8IOD - chains A and R of the 6 polymer chains in the assembly; structure by electron microscopy, 2.59 A resolution.

[Chain A]
Protein: Guanine nucleotide-binding protein G(i) subunit alpha-1, Guanine nucleotide-binding protein G(s) subunit alpha isoforms short
Source organism: Homo sapiens
UniProtKB: chimeric construct of P63096, P63092: residues 1-18 from P63096 (GNAI1_HUMAN) positions 1-18 (same numbers); residues 19-59 from P63092 positions 26-66 (UniProt number = residue number + 7); residues 60-180 from P63096 (GNAI1_HUMAN) positions 60-180 (same numbers); residues 181-361 from P63092 positions 204-384 (UniProt number = residue number + 23)
Amino-acid sequence (361 residues; each row starts with the number of its first residue):
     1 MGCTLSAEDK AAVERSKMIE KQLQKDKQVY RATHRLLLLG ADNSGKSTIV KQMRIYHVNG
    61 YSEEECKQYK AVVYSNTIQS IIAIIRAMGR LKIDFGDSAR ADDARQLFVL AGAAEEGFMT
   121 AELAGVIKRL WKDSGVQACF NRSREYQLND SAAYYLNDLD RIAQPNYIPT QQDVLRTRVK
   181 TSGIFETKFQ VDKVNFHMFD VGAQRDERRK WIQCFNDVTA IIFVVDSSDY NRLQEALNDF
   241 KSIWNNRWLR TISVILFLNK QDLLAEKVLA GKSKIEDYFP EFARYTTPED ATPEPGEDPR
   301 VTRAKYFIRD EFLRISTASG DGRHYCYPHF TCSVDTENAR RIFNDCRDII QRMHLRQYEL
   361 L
Unresolved in the structure: 1-4, 58-180
Construct notes: engineered mutation Asp42 (Gly49 in P63092), Asn43 (Glu50 in P63092), Tyr56 (Leu63 in P63092), Ala203 (Gly226 in P63092), Asp226 (Ala249 in P63092), Asp229 (Ser252 in P63092), Asp239 (Leu272 in P63092), Ser333 (Ala366 in P63092), Ala339 (Ile372 in P63092), Ile342 (Val375 in P63092)
UniProt features mapped onto this chain:
  - lipidation: Gly2 (N-myristoyl glycine), Cys3 (S-palmitoyl cysteine)
  - region: Asp173 to Lys180 (G2 motif)
  - binding site (GTP): Ser151, Leu175 to Lys180
  - modified residue: Arg178 (ADP-ribosylarginine)

[Chain R]
Protein: HA signal peptide, Melanocortin receptor 5, LgBiT subunit
Source organism: Influenza A virus (strain A/Victoria/3/1975 H3N2)
UniProtKB: chimeric construct of P03435, P33032: residues -14 to 1 from P03435 (HEMA_I75A3) positions 1-16 (UniProt number = residue number + 15); residues 2-325 from P33032 positions 2-325 (same numbers)
Amino-acid sequence (513 residues; each row starts with the number of its first residue; numbers below 1 keep their minus sign (Met-14 is residue -14)):
   -14 MKTIIALSYI FCLVFANSSF HLHFLDLNLN ATEGNLSGPN VKNKSSPCED MGIAVEVFLT
    46 LGVISLLENI LVIGAIVKNK NLHSPMYFFV CSLAVADMLV SMSSAWETIT IYLLNNKHLV
   106 IADAFVRHID NVFDSMICIS VVASMCSLLA IAVDRYVTIF YALRYHHIMT ARRSGAIIAG
   166 IWAFCTGCGI VFILYSESTY VILCLISMFF AMLFLLVSLY IHMFLLARTH VKRIAALPGA
   226 SSARQRTSMQ GAVTVTMLLG VFTVCWAPFF LHLTLMLSCP QNLYCSRFMS HFNMYLILIM
   286 CNSVMDPLIY AFRSQEMRKT FKEIICCRGF RIACSFPRRD GSSGGGGSGG GGSSGVFTLE
   346 DFVGDWEQTA AYNLDQVLEQ GGVSSLLQNL AVSVTPIQRI VRSGENALKI DIHVIIPYEG
   406 LSADQMAQIE EVFKVVYPVD DHHFKVILPY GTLVIDGVTP NMLNYFGRPY EGIAVFDGKK
   466 ITVTGTLWNG NKIIDERLIT PDGSMLFRVT INS
Unresolved in the structure: -14 to 36, 226-231, 313-498
Construct notes: linker (326-340)
UniProt features mapped onto this chain:
  - lipidation (S-palmitoyl cysteine): Cys311, Cys312
  - glycosylation (N-linked (GlcNAc...) asparagine): Asn2, Asn15, Asn20, Asn28
Disulfide bonds: Cys264-Cys270
Ion coordination: Ca2+: Glu92, Asp115, Asp119 (shared with 2 residues of chain L)
From the paper describing this entry:
  - mutagenesis - L99A (10-fold), D115A (43-fold), F118A (4-fold), V126A (8-fold), V126L (16-fold), F254A (44-fold): decreased signaling with Pg-901
  - mutagenesis - V126M: abolished signaling with Pg-901
  - Ca2+ coordination: Glu92, Asp115, Asp119
  - mutagenesis - E92A, I122A: abolished signaling
  - mutagenesis - D119A (447-fold): decreased signaling

[Interface between chain A and chain R]
Contacting residue pairs (49; chain A residue first):
  Gln28(A) with His151(R), hydrogen bond (side chain-backbone); His152(R); Thr155(R)
  Arg31(A) with His151(R)
  His34(A) with Leu148(R)
  Lys193(A) with Arg149(R)
  Val194(A) with Leu148(R), hydrophobic
  Asp290(A) with Ala221(R)
  Asp310(A) with Pro223(R)
  Leu313(A) with Leu222(R), hydrophobic; Pro223(R)
  Thr317(A) with Leu222(R); Pro223(R), hydrogen bond (side chain-backbone); Gly224(R); Ala225(R)
  Tyr325(A) with Ile219(R)
  Phe343(A) with Leu148(R), hydrophobic
  Cys346(A) with Leu148(R)
  Asp348(A) with Arg218(R), salt bridge
  Ile350(A) with Ala147(R), hydrophobic; Leu148(R), hydrophobic
  Gln351(A) with Ile144(R), hydrogen bond (side chain-backbone); Leu211(R); His215(R), hydrogen bond
  Arg352(A) with His215(R); Arg218(R); Ile219(R)
  His354(A) with Thr143(R), hydrogen bond (side chain-backbone); Ile144(R)
  Leu355(A) with Ile144(R), hydrophobic; Met208(R); Ala212(R), hydrophobic; His215(R)
  Tyr358(A) with Met71(R), hydrophobic; Arg140(R); Thr143(R); Ile144(R), hydrophobic; Met208(R), hydrophobic; Thr239(R)
  Glu359(A) with Gln235(R); Thr239(R), hydrogen bond (backbone-side chain); Arg298(R)
  Leu360(A) with Met208(R), hydrophobic; Ala212(R); Gly236(R); Val240(R), hydrophobic
  Leu361(A) with Ala212(R); His215(R); Val216(R), hydrophobic
Interface residues without a listed pair, chain A (28 interface residues in all): Ala32, Asp192, Phe196, Arg309, Arg314, Arg347
Interface residues without a listed pair, chain R (30 interface residues in all): Phe145, Phe209, Arg303

[In short]
28 residues of chain A face 30 of chain R across their interface; the contacts include 6 hydrogen bonds and 1
salt bridge. Polar pairs include Asp348(A)-Arg218(R), Gln28(A)-His151(R) and Thr317(A)-Pro223(R). The paper
reports that L99A, D115A and F118A of chain R, among others, reduce signaling with Pg-901; Ca2+ coordination
by Glu92(R), Asp115(R) and Asp119(R); 10 substitutions were tested in all.
Chain A is Guanine nucleotide-binding protein G(i) subunit alpha-1, Guanine nucleotide-binding protein G(s)
subunit alpha isoforms short (Homo sapiens) and chain R is HA signal peptide, Melanocortin receptor 5, LgBiT
subunit (Influenza A virus (strain A/Victoria/3/1975 H3N2)); the structure, Cryo-EM structure of the
PG-901-bound human melanocortin receptor 5 (MC5R)-Gs complex, was determined by electron microscopy, deposited
together with 8INR and 8IOC.
